PDB entry 9BI4 | electron microscopy, 3.20 A resolution | chains C and E of the 6 polymer chains in the assembly

== Chain C ==
Protein: DNA repair protein RAD50
From: Saccharomyces cerevisiae
Notes: EC 3.6.-.-
UniProt: P12753 (RAD50_YEAST); residue numbers follow UniProt; this construct covers 1-1312
Sequence (1312 residues; each row starts with the number of its first residue):
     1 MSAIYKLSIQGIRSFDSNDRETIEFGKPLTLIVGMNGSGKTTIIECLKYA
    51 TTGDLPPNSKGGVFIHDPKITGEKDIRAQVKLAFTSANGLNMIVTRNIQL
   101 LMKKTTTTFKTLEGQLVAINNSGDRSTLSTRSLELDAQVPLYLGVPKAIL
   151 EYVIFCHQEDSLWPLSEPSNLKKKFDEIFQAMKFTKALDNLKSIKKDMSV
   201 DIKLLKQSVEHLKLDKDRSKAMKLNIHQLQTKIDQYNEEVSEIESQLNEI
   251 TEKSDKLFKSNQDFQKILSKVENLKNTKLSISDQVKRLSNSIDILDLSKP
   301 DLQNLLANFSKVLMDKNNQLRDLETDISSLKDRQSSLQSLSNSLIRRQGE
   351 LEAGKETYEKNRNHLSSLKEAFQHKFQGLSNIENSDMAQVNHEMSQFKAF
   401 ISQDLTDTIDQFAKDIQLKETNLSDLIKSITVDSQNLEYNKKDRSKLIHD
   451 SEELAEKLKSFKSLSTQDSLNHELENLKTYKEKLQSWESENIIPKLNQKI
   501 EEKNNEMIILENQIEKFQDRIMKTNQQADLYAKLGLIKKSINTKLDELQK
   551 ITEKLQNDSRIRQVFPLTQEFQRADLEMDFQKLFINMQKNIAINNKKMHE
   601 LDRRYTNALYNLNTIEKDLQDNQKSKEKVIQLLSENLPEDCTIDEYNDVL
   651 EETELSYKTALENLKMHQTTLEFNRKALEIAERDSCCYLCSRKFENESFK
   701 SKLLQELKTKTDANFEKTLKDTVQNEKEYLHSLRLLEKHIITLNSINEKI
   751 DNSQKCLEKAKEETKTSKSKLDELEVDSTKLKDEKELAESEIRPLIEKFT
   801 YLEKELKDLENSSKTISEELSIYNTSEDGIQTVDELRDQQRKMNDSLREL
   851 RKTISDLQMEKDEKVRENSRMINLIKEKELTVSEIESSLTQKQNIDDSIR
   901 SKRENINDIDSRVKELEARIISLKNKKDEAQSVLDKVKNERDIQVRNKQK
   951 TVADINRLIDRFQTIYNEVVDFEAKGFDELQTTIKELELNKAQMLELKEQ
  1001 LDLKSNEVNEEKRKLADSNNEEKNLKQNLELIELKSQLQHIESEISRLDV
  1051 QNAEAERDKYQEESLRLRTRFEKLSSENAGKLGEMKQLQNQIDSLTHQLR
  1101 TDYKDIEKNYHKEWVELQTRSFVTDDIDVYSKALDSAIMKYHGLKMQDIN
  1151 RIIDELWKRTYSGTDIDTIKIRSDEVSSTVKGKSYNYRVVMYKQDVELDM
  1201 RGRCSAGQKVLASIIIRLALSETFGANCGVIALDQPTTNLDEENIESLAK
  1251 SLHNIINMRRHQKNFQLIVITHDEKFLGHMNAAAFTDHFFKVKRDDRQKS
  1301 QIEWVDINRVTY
Unresolved in the structure: 240-1088, 1175-1183, 1312
Sequence notes: engineered mutation Gln-1235 (Glu in P12753)
UniProt features mapped onto this chain:
  - binding site (ATP): Arg-13, Asn-36, Gly-37, Gly-39, Lys-40, Thr-41, Thr-42, Ile-65, Asp-67, Gln-158
  - binding site (Mg(2+)): Thr-41, Gln-158
  - binding site (Zn(2+)): Cys-687, Cys-690
  - modified residue: Ser-469 (Phosphoserine), Thr-568 (Phosphothreonine)
  - mutagenesis: Lys-60 (K60E: Does not affect dimerization but shows decreased DNA-binding), Ser-685 to Tyr-688 (In rad50-48; destabilization of the hook interface without affecting the ability to promote homologous recombination), Arg-1201 (R1201E: Abolished ability to mediate DNA repair), Ser-1205 (S1205R: Abolished ability to mediate DNA repair. Abolished ability to promote maintenance of telomeres)
Metal / ion sites: Mg2+: Thr-41, Gln-158 (together with ATP)
Small-molecule neighbours:
  - ATP (adenosine-5'-triphosphate): Arg-13, Ser-14, Met-35, Asn-36, Gly-37, Ser-38, Gly-39, Lys-40, Thr-41, Thr-42, Val-63, Phe-64, Ile-65, His-66, Asp-67, Ile-70, Gln-158, His-1272, Arg-1294
  - ATP: Lys-1193, Arg-1203, Cys-1204, Ser-1205, Ala-1206, Gly-1207, Gln-1208, Asn-1239
What the authors report for this chain:
  - mutagenesis - R13A, N36A, E159A, K195A, D1126A, D1126E, D1126N, E1155A/D1167A/E1243A, W1157A, W1157Y, R1201A, K1209A: decreased growth in response to CPT
  - binding site for ATP: Arg-13, Asn-36, Lys-40, Gln-158, His-1272
  - self-association interface (contacts with another copy of this molecule); pairs are residue here / residue on that copy: Asn-36/Asp-1241, Lys-1209/Glu-159
  - mutagenesis - R13A, N36A, K192A/K195A/K196A: unchanged binding to Double-strand break repair protein MRE11
  - mutagenesis - W1157A, W1157Y: decreased expression
  - mutagenesis - W1157A: abolished binding to Double-strand break repair protein MRE11
  - mutagenesis - K103A/K104A/R1201A, T111A/R1201A, K192A/R1201A, K195A/R1201A, W1157Y: decreased binding to Double-strand break repair protein MRE11
  - binding site for one strand of dsDNA (chain E): Asn-58, Lys-60, Phe-109, Thr-111, Ser-169, Arg-1201
  - mutagenesis - K60A, R131A, K173A/K174A, K192A/K195A/K196A, K1181A/K1183A, R1201A: unchanged binding to dsDNA
  - mutagenesis - K60A/R1201A, R131A/R1201A, E1235Q: decreased catalytic activity on ATP
  - mutagenesis - K192A/K195A/K196A: decreased growth
  - contacts within the chain: Lys-195/Asp-1128 (salt bridge) (from molecular simulation)
  - catalytic residues: Gln-158, Asp-1234, His-1272 (by similarity / conservation)

== Chain E ==
Molecule: one strand of dsDNA
Sequence (83 nucleotides; numbered 12 to 94; the number before each row is that of its first residue):
    12 AAAAAAAAAAAAAAAAAAAAAAAAAAAAAAAAAAAAAAAAAAAAAAAAAA
    62 AAAAAAAAAAAAAAAAAAAAAAAAAAAAAAAAA
Unresolved in the structure: 34-94

== How chain C and chain E interact ==
Pairs across the interface (12; chain C residue first):
  Thr-108(C) / DA30(E)  phosphate contact
  Phe-109(C) / DA30(E)  hydrogen bond to the phosphate
  Phe-109(C) / DA31(E)  phosphate contact
  Lys-110(C) / DA31(E)  phosphate contact
  Thr-111(C) / DA31(E)  hydrogen bond to the phosphate
  Leu-133(C) / DA32(E)  phosphate contact
  Glu-167(C) / DA22(E)  sugar contact
  Glu-167(C) / DA23(E)  base contact
  Pro-168(C) / DA23(E)  phosphate contact
  Ser-169(C) / DA23(E)  hydrogen bond to the phosphate
  Ser-1184(C) / DA23(E)  hydrogen bond to the phosphate
  Arg-1201(C) / DA22(E)  salt bridge to the phosphate
Also at the interface, not in a pair above, chain C (13 interface residues in all): Thr-107, Arg-131, Lys-196
Also at the interface, not in a pair above, chain E (7 interface residues in all): DA25, DA33

== Overview ==
13 residues of chain C face 7 of chain E across their interface; the contacts include 4 hydrogen bonds and 1
salt bridge. Among the polar pairs are Phe-109(C)/DA30(E), Thr-111(C)/DA31(E) and Ser-169(C)/DA23(E). From the
paper: catalytic residues Gln-158(C), Asp-1234(C) and His-1272(C); R13A, N36A and E159A of chain C, among
others, reduce growth in response to CPT; 24 substitutions were tested in all.
Chain C is DNA repair protein RAD50 (Saccharomyces cerevisiae) and chain E is one strand of dsDNA; the
structure, cryo EM structure of dsDNA bound Mre11-Rad50 complex, was determined by electron microscopy.
